PDB entry 9H3D | X-ray diffraction, 1.92 A resolution | chains A and E of the 6 polymer chains in the assembly

# Chain A
Name: DUF4183 domain-containing protein
UniProt: A0A643M7W3 (A0A643M7W3_BACTU); residues 2-22 here correspond to UniProt positions 14-34 (UniProt number = residue number + 12)
Amino-acid sequence (21 residues; numbered 2 to 22; the number before each row is that of its first residue):
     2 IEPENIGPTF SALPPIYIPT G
Unresolved in the structure: 21-22

# Chain E
Name: Exosporium protein ExsF
Source organism: Bacillus thuringiensis
UniProt: A0AAP5G885 (A0AAP5G885_9BACI); numbering as in UniProt (aligned over 20-167)
Amino-acid sequence (155 residues; numbered 13 to 167; the number before each row is that of its first residue):
    13 MHHHHHHTLP AFGFAFNASA PQFASLFTPL LLPSVSPNPN IPVPVINDTV SVGDGIRILR
    73 AGIYQISYTL TISLDNSPVA PEAGRFFLSL GTPANIIPGS GTAVRSNVIG TGEVDVSSGV
   133 ILINLNPGDL IQIVPVQLIG TVDIRAAALT VAQIS
Unresolved in the structure: 13-20
Sequence notes: initiating methionine (13); expression tag (14-19)

# Interface between chain A and chain E
Pairs across the interface - 38 pairs, chain A then chain E:
  P4(A) - R97(E)  hydrogen bond (backbone-side chain)
  P4(A) - I108(E)  hydrophobic
  I7(A) - R97(E)  hydrogen bond (backbone-side chain)
  I7(A) - F99(E)  hydrophobic
  I7(A) - I108(E)  hydrophobic
  G8(A) - F99(E)
  P9(A) - R97(E)  hydrogen bond (backbone-side chain)
  P9(A) - G113(E)
  P9(A) - T114(E)
  P9(A) - A115(E)  hydrophobic
  T10(A) - R97(E)
  F11(A) - A95(E)  hydrophobic
  F11(A) - G96(E)
  F11(A) - R97(E)
  F11(A) - V116(E)
  F11(A) - R117(E)
  F11(A) - Q149(E)
  S12(A) - R117(E)  hydrogen bond
  A13(A) - R117(E)  hydrogen bond (backbone-side chain)
  L14(A) - Q149(E)
  L14(A) - I151(E)  hydrophobic
  P15(A) - P93(E)
  P15(A) - R117(E)
  P15(A) - N119(E)
  P16(A) - A92(E)
  P16(A) - P93(E)
  I17(A) - V91(E)  hydrophobic
  I17(A) - A92(E)
  I17(A) - P93(E)
  I17(A) - I151(E)  hydrophobic
  Y18(A) - V91(E)
  Y18(A) - A92(E)  hydrogen bond (backbone-backbone)
  Y18(A) - N119(E)  hydrogen bond (side chain-backbone)
  Y18(A) - V120(E)
  I19(A) - P90(E)
  P20(A) - P90(E)
  P20(A) - V91(E)
  P20(A) - A92(E)
Also at the interface, not in a pair above, chain E (21 interface residues in all): F39, P110, I121
From the paper, about this interface:
  - specific contacts: P9(A)-R97(E) (hydrogen bond), I17(A)-V91(E) (hydrophobic contact)

# In short
15 residues of chain A face 21 of chain E across their interface; the contacts include 7 hydrogen bonds. Polar
pairs include P4(A)-R97(E), I7(A)-R97(E) and P9(A)-R97(E). The paper describes a hydrogen bond between P9(A)
and R97(E); a hydrophobic contact between I17(A) and V91(E).
Here chain A is DUF4183 domain-containing protein and chain E is Exosporium protein ExsF (Bacillus
thuringiensis). Entry 9H3D (F-ENA exosporium anchoring complex between ExsF and a peptide derived from the
N-terminus of F-Anchor) was determined by X-ray diffraction, deposited together with 9H38 and 9I0Y.
